7ZO0 - chain A; structure by X-ray diffraction, 1.95 A resolution.

Chain A:
Name: GH95 family alpha-1,2-fucosidase
Organism: Akkermansia muciniphila ATCC BAA-835
UniProt: B2UR61 (B2UR61_AKKM8); numbering as in UniProt (aligned over 24-796)
Chain sequence (790 residues; numbered 7 to 796; the number before each row is that of its first residue):
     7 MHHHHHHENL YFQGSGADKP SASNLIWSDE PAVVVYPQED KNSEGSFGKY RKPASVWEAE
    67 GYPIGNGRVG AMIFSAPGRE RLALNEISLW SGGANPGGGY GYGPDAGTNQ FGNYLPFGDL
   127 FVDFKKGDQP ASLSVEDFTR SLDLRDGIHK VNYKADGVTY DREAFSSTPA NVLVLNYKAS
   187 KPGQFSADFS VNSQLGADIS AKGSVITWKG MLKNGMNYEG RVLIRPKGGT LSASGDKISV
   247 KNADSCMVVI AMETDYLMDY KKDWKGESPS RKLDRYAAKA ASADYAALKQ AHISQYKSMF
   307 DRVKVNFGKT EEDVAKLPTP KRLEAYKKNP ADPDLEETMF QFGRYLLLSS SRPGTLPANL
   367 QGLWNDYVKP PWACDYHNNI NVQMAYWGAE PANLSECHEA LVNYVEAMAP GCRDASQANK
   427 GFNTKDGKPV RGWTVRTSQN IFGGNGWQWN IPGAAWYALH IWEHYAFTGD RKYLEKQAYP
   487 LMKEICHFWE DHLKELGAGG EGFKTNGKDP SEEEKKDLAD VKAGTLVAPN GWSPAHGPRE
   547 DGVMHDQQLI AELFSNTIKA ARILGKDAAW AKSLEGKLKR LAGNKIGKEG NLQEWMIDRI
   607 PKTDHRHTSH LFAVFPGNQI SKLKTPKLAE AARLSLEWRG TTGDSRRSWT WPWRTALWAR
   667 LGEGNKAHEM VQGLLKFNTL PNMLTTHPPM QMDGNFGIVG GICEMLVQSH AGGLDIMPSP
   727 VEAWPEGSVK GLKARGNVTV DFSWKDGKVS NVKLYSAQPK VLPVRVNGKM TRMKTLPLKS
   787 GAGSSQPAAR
Disordered / not traced: 7-24, 786-796
Differences from the reference sequence: initiating methionine (7); expression tag (8-23); engineered mutation A541 (Glu in B2UR61)
What the authors report for this chain:
  - contacts within the chain: W453-P765 (pi stacking), W453-P783 (pi stacking)
  - catalytic residues: N385, N387, D699 (citing earlier work)
  - mutagenesis - T443A, S444A: unchanged catalytic activity
  - mutagenesis - W378A, H383A, N385A, W453A, H613A, W655A, H693A, D699A: decreased catalytic activity
  - mutagenesis - N387A: decreased catalytic activity on Type II and Type V H antigens

Summary:
From the paper: catalytic residues N385, N387 and D699; W378A, H383A and N385A, among others, reduce catalytic
activity; 11 substitutions were tested in all.
Chain A is GH95 family alpha-1,2-fucosidase (Akkermansia muciniphila ATCC BAA-835); the structure, Crystal
structure of catalytic inactive unliganded form of FucOB, a GH95 family alpha-1,2-fucosidase from Akkermansia
muciniphila, was determined by X-ray diffraction (same publication as 7ZNZ).
